Entry 7KHB (electron microscopy, 3.53 A resolution); this record covers chains A and C of the 8 polymer chains in the assembly.

# Chain A
Molecule: DNA-directed RNA polymerase subunit alpha
From: Escherichia coli (strain K12)
Notes: EC 2.7.7.6
UniProt: P0A7Z4 (RPOA_ECOLI); residue numbers follow UniProt; this construct covers 1-329
Sequence (329 residues; numbered 1 to 329; the number before each row is that of its first residue):
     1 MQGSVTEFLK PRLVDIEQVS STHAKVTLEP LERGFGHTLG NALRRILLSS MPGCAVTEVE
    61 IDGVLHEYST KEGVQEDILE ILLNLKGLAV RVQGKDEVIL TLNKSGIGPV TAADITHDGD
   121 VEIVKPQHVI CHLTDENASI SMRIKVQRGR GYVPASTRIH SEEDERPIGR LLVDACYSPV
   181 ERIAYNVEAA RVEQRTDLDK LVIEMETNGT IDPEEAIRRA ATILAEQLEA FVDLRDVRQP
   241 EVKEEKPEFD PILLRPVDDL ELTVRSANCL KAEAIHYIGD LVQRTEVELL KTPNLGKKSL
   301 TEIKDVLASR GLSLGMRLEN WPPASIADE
Not modelled in the structure: 1-6, 238-329
Swiss-Prot annotation at these positions:
  - region: Glu162 to Glu165 (Required for interaction with Crp at class II promoters)
  - modified residue: Arg265 (ADP-ribosylarginine), Lys297 (N6-acetyllysine), Lys298 (N6-acetyllysine)
  - mutagenesis: Arg45 (R45C: In rpoA112; temperature-sensitive, blocks RNA polymerase assembly), Glu162 to Glu165 (5-fold decrease in CRP-class II promoter-dependent transcription), Glu165 (E165K: 5-fold decrease in CRP-class II promoter-dependent transcription), Arg191 (R191C: In rpoA101; temperature-sensitive)

# Chain C
Molecule: DNA-directed RNA polymerase subunit beta
From: Escherichia coli (strain K12)
Notes: EC 2.7.7.6
UniProt: P0A8V2 (RPOB_ECOLI); residue numbers follow UniProt; this construct covers 1-1342
Sequence (1342 residues; numbered 1 to 1342; the number before each row is that of its first residue):
     1 MVYSYTEKKR IRKDFGKRPQ VLDVPYLLSI QLDSFQKFIE QDPEGQYGLE AAFRSVFPIQ
    61 SYSGNSELQY VSYRLGEPVF DVQECQIRGV TYSAPLRVKL RLVIYEREAP EGTVKDIKEQ
   121 EVYMGEIPLM TDNGTFVING TERVIVSQLH RSPGVFFDSD KGKTHSSGKV LYNARIIPYR
   181 GSWLDFEFDP KDNLFVRIDR RRKLPATIIL RALNYTTEQI LDLFFEKVIF EIRDNKLQME
   241 LVPERLRGET ASFDIEANGK VYVEKGRRIT ARHIRQLEKD DVKLIEVPVE YIAGKVVAKD
   301 YIDESTGELI CAANMELSLD LLAKLSQSGH KRIETLFTND LDHGPYISET LRVDPTNDRL
   361 SALVEIYRMM RPGEPPTREA AESLFENLFF SEDRYDLSAV GRMKFNRSLL REEIEGSGIL
   421 SKDDIIDVMK KLIDIRNGKG EVDDIDHLGN RRIRSVGEMA ENQFRVGLVR VERAVKERLS
   481 LGDLDTLMPQ DMINAKPISA AVKEFFGSSQ LSQFMDQNNP LSEITHKRRI SALGPGGLTR
   541 ERAGFEVRDV HPTHYGRVCP IETPEGPNIG LINSLSVYAQ TNEYGFLETP YRKVTDGVVT
   601 DEIHYLSAIE EGNYVIAQAN SNLDEEGHFV EDLVTCRSKG ESSLFSRDQV DYMDVSTQQV
   661 VSVGASLIPF LEHDDANRAL MGANMQRQAV PTLRADKPLV GTGMERAVAV DSGVTAVAKR
   721 GGVVQYVDAS RIVIKVNEDE MYPGEAGIDI YNLTKYTRSN QNTCINQMPC VSLGEPVERG
   781 DVLADGPSTD LGELALGQNM RVAFMPWNGY NFEDSILVSE RVVQEDRFTT IHIQELACVS
   841 RDTKLGPEEI TADIPNVGEA ALSKLDESGI VYIGAEVTGG DILVGKVTPK GETQLTPEEK
   901 LLRAIFGEKA SDVKDSSLRV PNGVSGTVID VQVFTRDGVE KDKRALEIEE MQLKQAKKDL
   961 SEELQILEAG LFSRIRAVLV AGGVEAEKLD KLPRDRWLEL GLTDEEKQNQ LEQLAEQYDE
  1021 LKHEFEKKLE AKRRKITQGD DLAPGVLKIV KVYLAVKRRI QPGDKMAGRH GNKGVISKIN
  1081 PIEDMPYDEN GTPVDIVLNP LGVPSRMNIG QILETHLGMA AKGIGDKINA MLKQQQEVAK
  1141 LREFIQRAYD LGADVRQKVD LSTFSDEEVM RLAENLRKGM PIATPVFDGA KEAEIKELLK
  1201 LGDLPTSGQI RLYDGRTGEQ FERPVTVGYM YMLKLNHLVD DKMHARSTGS YSLVTQQPLG
  1261 GKAQFGGQRF GEMEVWALEA YGAAYTLQEM LTVKSDDVNG RTKMYKNIVD GNHQMEPGMP
  1321 ESFNVLLKEI RSLGINIELE DE
Not modelled in the structure: 1-2
Ligand contacts:
  - chapso (1N7), molecule 1: Gln46, Tyr47, Tyr179, Ser398, Ala399, Val400, Arg452, Glu458, Glu461, Glu583, Tyr584
  - chapso (1N7), molecule 2: Gln725, Tyr726, Glu962, Gln965, Ile966, Ala969, Arg976
Swiss-Prot annotation at these positions:
  - modified residue (N6-acetyllysine): Lys1022, Lys1200
  - mutagenesis: Ile561 (I561S: Resistant to antibiotics salinamide A and B), Ile569 (I569S: Resistant to antibiotics salinamide A and B), Ala665 (A665E: Resistant to antibiotics salinamide A and B), Asp675 (D675A/G: Resistant to antibiotics salinamide A and B), Asn677 (N677H/K: Resistant to antibiotics salinamide A and B), Leu680 (L680M: Resistant to antibiotics salinamide A and B), Glu813 (E813K: Disrupts the enzyme's active center)
Reported in the primary citation:
  - binding site for the 64-nt DNA strand: Arg371
  - binding site for the 64-nt DNA strand: Lys203

# How chain A and chain C interact
Pairs across the interface (51):
  Asn41(A) with Gly1215(C); Arg1216(C), hydrogen bond (side chain-backbone); Thr1217(C), hydrogen bond (side chain-backbone); Gly1218(C)
  Arg44(A) with Glu1083(C), hydrogen bond (side chain-backbone); Tyr1087(C); Gly1091(C)
  Arg45(A) with Glu1083(C); Asp1084(C), salt bridge; Gly1215(C); Arg1216(C), hydrogen bond (side chain-backbone)
  Ser49(A) with Glu1083(C)
  His66(A) with Gly874(C); Ile929(C)
  Tyr68(A) with Tyr756(C); Ile929(C), hydrophobic; Ala1055(C), hydrophobic; Lys1057(C), hydrogen bond
  Thr70(A) with Lys755(C)
  Lys71(A) with Asp728(C)
  Glu72(A) with Asp728(C); Lys958(C), salt bridge; Glu962(C)
  Gly73(A) with Tyr726(C); Asp728(C), hydrogen bond (backbone-side chain)
  Val74(A) with Asp728(C), hydrogen bond (backbone-side chain); Ala729(C), hydrogen bond (backbone-backbone)
  Gln75(A) with Ala729(C)
  Asp77(A) with Ala729(C); Lys755(C), salt bridge; Tyr756(C); Asn766(C)
  Leu79(A) with Tyr756(C); Ile831(C), hydrophobic
  Glu80(A) with Arg694(C)
  Leu83(A) with Leu693(C), hydrophobic; Arg694(C)
  Lys86(A) with Gln824(C), hydrogen bond (side chain-backbone)
  Thr134(A) with Tyr726(C); Val727(C), hydrogen bond (side chain-backbone); Leu773(C)
  Tyr152(A) with Gln824(C)
  Cys176(A) with Gln824(C)
  Glu181(A) with Arg821(C)
  Arg182(A) with Asn1090(C), hydrogen bond (side chain-backbone); Thr1092(C)
  Ile183(A) with Gly1091(C)
  Ala184(A) with Glu1089(C); Asn1090(C); Gly1091(C)
  Tyr185(A) with Tyr1087(C), hydrogen bond
Also at the interface, not in a pair above, chain A (34 interface residues in all): Leu48, Leu65, Glu67, Glu76, Ile107, Asp135, Ser156, Ile168, Asp174
Also at the interface, not in a pair above, chain C (41 interface residues in all): Met768, Pro769, Val771, Val823, Asp826, Ile873, Ala875, Thr927, Val928, Arg1059, Pro1093

# Overview
The interface between chain A and chain C involves 34 residues on one side and 41 on the other, with 12
hydrogen bonds and 3 salt bridges. Polar pairs include Arg45(A)-Asp1084(C), Glu72(A)-Lys958(C) and
Asp77(A)-Lys755(C). Bound to chain C: chapso. From the paper: a binding site for the 64-nt DNA strand at
Arg371(C) and Lys203(C).
Here chain A is DNA-directed RNA polymerase subunit alpha and chain C is DNA-directed RNA polymerase subunit
beta, both from Escherichia coli (strain K12). Entry 7KHB (Escherichia coli RNA polymerase and rrnBP1 promoter
open complex) was determined by electron microscopy, deposited together with 7KHE, 7KHC and 7KHI.
